Entry 1AIX (X-ray diffraction, 2.10 A resolution); this record covers chains L and H of the 3 polymer chains in the assembly.

[Chain L]
Name: Alpha-thrombin (small subunit)
From: Homo sapiens
Notes: EC 3.4.21.5
Reference sequence: P00734 (THRB_HUMAN); residues 1-14 here correspond to UniProt positions 336-349 (UniProt number = residue number + 335)
Chain sequence (36 residues; row label = number of the first residue in the row; a row labelled like 14A-14N holds insertion residues (14A, then the next letters in order)):
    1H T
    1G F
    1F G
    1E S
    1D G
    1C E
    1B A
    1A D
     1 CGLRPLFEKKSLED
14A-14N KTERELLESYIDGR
Not modelled in the structure: 1H, 1G, 1F, 1E, 1D, 1C, 14L-14N
Curated features (UniProtKB/Swiss-Prot):
  - site: Arg-14N (Cleavage)

[Chain H]
Name: Alpha-thrombin (large subunit)
From: Homo sapiens
Notes: EC 3.4.21.5
Reference sequence: P00734 (THRB_HUMAN); the construct lacks a stretch of the UniProt sequence and is renumbered around it, so the offset changes along the chain: 16-37 = UniProt 364-385; 38-60 = UniProt 387-409; 61-77 = UniProt 419-435; 78-97 = UniProt 437-456; 7 more segments
Chain sequence (259 residues; row label = number of the first residue in the row; note: 3 numbers in that range are skipped by the numbering (no residue carries them; nothing is unmodelled there); a row labelled like 60A-60I holds insertion residues (60A, then the next letters in order)):
    16 IVEGSDAEIGMSPWQVMLFRKS
   37A P
    38 QELLCGASLISDRWVLTAAHCLL
60A-60I YPPWDKNFT
    61 ENDLLVRIGKHSRTRYE
   77A R
    78 NIEKISMLEKIYIHPRYNWR
   97A E
    98 NLDRDIALMKLKKPVAFSDYIHPVCLPDRETA
129A-129C ASL
   130 LQAGYKGRVTGWGNLKET
147A-147F WTANVG
  149E K
   150 GQPSVLQVVNLPIVERPVCKDSTRIRITDNMFCA
  184A G
   184 YKP
186A-186D DEGK
   187 RGDACEGDSGGPFVMKSP
204A-204B FN
   205 NRWYQMGIVSWGE
   219 GC
  221A D
   221 RDGKYGFYTHVFRLKKWIQKVIDQFGE
Not modelled in the structure: 147A-147F, 246-247
Curated features (UniProtKB/Swiss-Prot):
  - region: Ala-183 to Val-200 (High affinity receptor-binding region which is also known as the TP508 peptide)
  - active site (Charge relay system): His-57, Asp-102, Ser-195
  - glycosylation: Asn-60G (N-linked (GlcNAc...) (complex) asparagine)
Disulfide bonds: Cys-42/Cys-58, Cys-168/Cys-182, Cys-191/Cys-220
Small-molecule neighbours: T19 (phenylmethylenecarboxy-(methyleneamino-formyl-diphenylmethyl)methy-pro-boroval): His-57, Tyr-60A, Trp-60D, Glu-97A, Asn-98, Leu-99, Ile-174, Ala-190, Cys-191, Glu-192, Asp-194, Ser-195, Val-213, Ser-214, Trp-215, Gly-216, Glu-217, Gly-219

[Chain L / chain H interface]
Cross-chain cystine bridges: Cys-1(L)/Cys-122(H)
Contacting residue pairs - 58 pairs, chain L then chain H:
  Cys-1(L) with Pro-120(H); Cys-122(H), disulfide; Arg-206(H), hydrogen bond (backbone-side chain)
  Asp-1A(L) with His-119(H), salt bridge; Arg-206(H)
  Ala-1B(L) with Arg-206(H), hydrogen bond (backbone-side chain)
  Gly-2(L) with Trp-29(H); Pro-120(H), hydrogen bond (backbone-backbone); Val-121(H); Cys-122(H), hydrogen bond (backbone-side chain); Arg-206(H); Trp-207(H), hydrogen bond (backbone-backbone)
  Leu-3(L) with His-119(H), hydrogen bond (backbone-side chain); Asn-205(H); Arg-206(H)
  Arg-4(L) with Gly-25(H); Met-26(H), hydrogen bond (side chain-backbone); Pro-28(H); Trp-29(H); Arg-137(H); Trp-207(H)
  Pro-5(L) with Ser-115(H); Asp-116(H); His-119(H)
  Leu-6(L) with Ile-24(H); Asp-116(H)
  Phe-7(L) with Glu-23(H); Ile-24(H); Gly-25(H); Met-26(H), hydrophobic
  Glu-8(L) with Lys-202(H), salt bridge; Asn-205(H); Trp-207(H), hydrogen bond
  Asp-14(L) with Glu-23(H); Met-26(H); Arg-137(H), salt bridge; Trp-207(H)
  Lys-14A(L) with Glu-23(H), hydrogen bond (backbone-side chain)
  Thr-14B(L) with Arg-137(H), hydrogen bond; Asn-159(H), hydrogen bond
  Glu-14C(L) with Arg-137(H); Lys-202(H), salt bridge
  Glu-14E(L) with Lys-135(H), salt bridge; Asn-159(H), hydrogen bond; Tyr-184(H), hydrogen bond
  Leu-14F(L) with Lys-135(H); Gly-136(H); Asn-159(H); Trp-207(H), hydrophobic
  Leu-14G(L) with Pro-204(H), hydrophobic
  Ser-14I(L) with Gly-133(H); Tyr-134(H); Lys-135(H), hydrogen bond (side chain-backbone)
  Tyr-14J(L) with Tyr-134(H), hydrophobic; Lys-135(H), hydrogen bond (side chain-backbone); Met-201(H); Lys-202(H)
  Ile-14K(L) with Tyr-134(H), hydrogen bond (backbone-side chain)
Interface residues without a listed pair, chain H (26 interface residues in all): Tyr-117

[Overview]
Chain L and chain H form an interface of 20 and 26 residues respectively; the contacts include 1 disulfide
bond, 16 hydrogen bonds and 5 salt bridges. Polar contacts include Asp-1A(L)/His-119(H), Glu-8(L)/Lys-202(H)
and Glu-14E(L)/Lys-135(H). Chain H binds compound T19.
Chain L is Alpha-thrombin (small subunit) and chain H is Alpha-thrombin (large subunit), both from Homo
sapiens; the structure, Human alpha-thrombin ternary complex with exosite inhibitor hirugen and active site
inhibitor PHCH2OCO-D-dpa-pro-boroval, was determined by X-ray diffraction together with 1AI8 from the same
study.
